3RG8 - chains B and G of the 8 polymer chains in the assembly; structure by X-ray diffraction, 1.74 A resolution.

== Chain B (and G) ==
Name: Phosphoribosylaminoimidazole carboxylase, PurE protein
Source organism: Treponema denticola
Notes: EC 4.1.1.21; chain G of this document is another copy of the same molecule, construct and numbering; everything in this record applies to it too
Reference sequence: Q73PV9 (Q73PV9_TREDE); residues 1-159 here = UniProt positions 1-159
Chain sequence (159 residues; row label = number of the first residue in the row):
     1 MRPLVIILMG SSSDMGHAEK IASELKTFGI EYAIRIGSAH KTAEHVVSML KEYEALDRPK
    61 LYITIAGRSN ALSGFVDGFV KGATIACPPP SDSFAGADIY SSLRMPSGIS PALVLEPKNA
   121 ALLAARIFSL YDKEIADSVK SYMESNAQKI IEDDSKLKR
Not modelled in the structure: 1, 158-159 (chain G: fully traced)
Swiss-Prot annotation at these positions:
  - binding site (substrate): S11, D14, S38, K41, G67, S69

== Interface between chain B and chain G ==
Contacting residue pairs - 53 pairs, chain B then chain G:
  A39(B) - F75(G)
  H40(B) - G74(G)
  H40(B) - F75(G)
  H40(B) - G78(G)
  H40(B) - P106(G)
  H40(B) - I109(G)
  K41(B) - S107(G)  hydrogen bond (side chain-backbone)
  K41(B) - I109(G)
  A43(B) - F75(G)  hydrophobic
  E44(B) - V47(G)
  E44(B) - K51(G)  salt bridge
  E44(B) - F79(G)
  V47(B) - E44(G)
  K51(B) - E44(G)  salt bridge
  R68(B) - R104(G)
  R68(B) - M105(G)  hydrogen bond (side chain-backbone)
  R68(B) - P106(G)
  R68(B) - S107(G)
  S69(B) - S101(G)  hydrogen bond (side chain-backbone)
  S69(B) - R104(G)  hydrogen bond (backbone-backbone)
  S69(B) - M105(G)
  N70(B) - S69(G)
  A71(B) - A71(G)  hydrophobic
  G74(B) - H40(G)
  F75(B) - A39(G)
  F75(B) - H40(G)
  F75(B) - A43(G)  hydrophobic
  F75(B) - F75(G)  hydrophobic
  G78(B) - H40(G)
  F79(B) - E44(G)
  S93(B) - R104(G)
  F94(B) - Y100(G)  hydrophobic
  F94(B) - R104(G)
  A97(B) - Y100(G)  hydrophobic
  D98(B) - R104(G)  salt bridge
  Y100(B) - F94(G)  hydrophobic
  Y100(B) - A97(G)  hydrophobic
  S101(B) - S69(G)  hydrogen bond (backbone-side chain)
  S101(B) - S101(G)
  R104(B) - R68(G)
  R104(B) - S69(G)  hydrogen bond (backbone-backbone)
  R104(B) - S91(G)
  R104(B) - S93(G)  hydrogen bond
  R104(B) - F94(G)
  R104(B) - D98(G)  salt bridge
  M105(B) - R68(G)  hydrogen bond (backbone-side chain)
  M105(B) - S69(G)
  P106(B) - H40(G)
  P106(B) - R68(G)
  S107(B) - K41(G)  hydrogen bond (backbone-side chain)
  S107(B) - R68(G)
  I109(B) - H40(G)
  I109(B) - K41(G)
Other interface residues (no listed pair), chain B (27 interface residues in all): S91
Other interface residues (no listed pair), chain G (27 interface residues in all): N70

== Summary ==
The chain B/chain G interface involves 27 residues from each chain; the contacts include 9 hydrogen bonds and
4 salt bridges. Polar pairs include E44(B)-K51(G), D98(B)-R104(G) and K41(B)-S107(G). Curated annotation
(UniProt) lists 6 substrate-binding residues on chain B.
Chain B and chain G are both Phosphoribosylaminoimidazole carboxylase, PurE protein (Treponema denticola); the
structure, Crystal structure of Treponema denticola PurE, was determined by X-ray diffraction (same
publication as 3RGG).
